4YLB - chains A and C of the 4 polymer chains in the assembly; structure by X-ray diffraction, 2.50 A resolution.

== Chain A (and C) ==
Name: Heat shock protein Hsp20
From: Sulfolobus solfataricus (strain 98/2)
Notes: chain C of this document is another copy of the same molecule, construct and numbering; everything in this record applies to it too
UniProtKB: D0KNS6 (D0KNS6_SULS9); numbering as in UniProt (aligned over 1-124)
Chain sequence (128 residues; numbered -3 to 124; the number before each row is that of its first residue; numbers below 1 keep their minus sign (Gly-3 is residue -3)):
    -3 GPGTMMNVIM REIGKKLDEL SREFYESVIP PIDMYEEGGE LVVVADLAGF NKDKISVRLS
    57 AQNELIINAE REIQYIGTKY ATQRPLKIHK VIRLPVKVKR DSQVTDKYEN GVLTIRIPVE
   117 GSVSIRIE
Sequence notes: expression tag (-3 to 0); engineered mutation Asp102 (Ala in D0KNS6)
What the authors report for this chain:
  - conformationally variable residues (helix shift): Gly10 to Asp14, Leu16 to Ser17
  - contacts within the chain: Leu16-Phe20 (hydrophobic contact) (proposed by the authors, not directly observed)
  - mutagenesis - L16W, F20W: unchanged growth
  - mutagenesis - M2S (10-fold), L13W (20-fold): decreased growth
  - mutagenesis - L13S (10- fold): increased growth

== Interface between chain A and chain C ==
Contacting residue pairs (32; chain A residue first):
  Gly-3(A) - Glu60(C)  hydrogen bond (backbone-side chain)
  Gly-3(A) - Val87(C)
  Pro-2(A) - Val87(C)
  Pro-2(A) - Arg89(C)
  Met1(A) - Phe20(C)  hydrophobic
  Val4(A) - Phe20(C)  hydrophobic
  Val4(A) - Ser23(C)
  Arg7(A) - Glu19(C)  salt bridge
  Arg7(A) - Phe20(C)
  Arg7(A) - Ser23(C)  hydrogen bond
  Glu8(A) - Leu16(C)
  Glu8(A) - Ser17(C)  hydrogen bond
  Glu8(A) - Phe20(C)
  Ile9(A) - Ile9(C)  hydrophobic
  Lys11(A) - Ser17(C)
  Lys11(A) - Glu19(C)  salt bridge
  Lys12(A) - Lys12(C)
  Lys12(A) - Glu15(C)  hydrogen bond (side chain-backbone)
  Glu15(A) - Lys12(C)  hydrogen bond (backbone-side chain)
  Leu16(A) - Glu8(C)
  Ser17(A) - Glu8(C)  hydrogen bond
  Ser17(A) - Lys11(C)  hydrogen bond
  Glu19(A) - Arg7(C)
  Glu19(A) - Lys11(C)  salt bridge
  Phe20(A) - Met1(C)  hydrophobic
  Phe20(A) - Val4(C)  hydrophobic
  Phe20(A) - Glu8(C)
  Ser23(A) - Val4(C)
  Glu60(A) - Gly-3(C)
  Val87(A) - Gly-3(C)
  Val87(A) - Pro-2(C)
  Arg89(A) - Pro-2(C)
Also at the interface, not in a pair above, chain A (20 interface residues in all): Leu13, Val24
Also at the interface, not in a pair above, chain C (19 interface residues in all): Leu13

== In short ==
Chain A and chain C form an interface of 20 and 19 residues respectively, with 7 hydrogen bonds and 3 salt
bridges. Polar contacts include Arg7(A)-Glu19(C), Lys11(A)-Glu19(C) and Gly-3(A)-Glu60(C). The paper reports
that M2S and L13W of chain A reduce growth; conformational variability at Gly10(A) and Leu16(A); 5
substitutions were tested in all.
Both chains are Heat shock protein Hsp20 (Sulfolobus solfataricus (strain 98/2)). Entry 4YLB (Crystal
Structure of A102D mutant of hsp14.1 from Sulfolobus solfatataricus P2) was determined by X-ray diffraction
(same publication as 4YL9 and 4YLC).
